PDB entry 3RNB | X-ray diffraction, 2.64 A resolution | chains A and B of the 3 polymer chains in the assembly

Chain A:
Molecule: Toluene o-xylene monooxygenase component
Organism: Pseudomonas sp. OX1
Notes: EC 1.14.-.-
UniProtKB: Q6IV66 (Q6IV66_9PSED); numbering as in UniProt (aligned over 1-498)
Chain sequence (498 residues; each row starts with the number of its first residue):
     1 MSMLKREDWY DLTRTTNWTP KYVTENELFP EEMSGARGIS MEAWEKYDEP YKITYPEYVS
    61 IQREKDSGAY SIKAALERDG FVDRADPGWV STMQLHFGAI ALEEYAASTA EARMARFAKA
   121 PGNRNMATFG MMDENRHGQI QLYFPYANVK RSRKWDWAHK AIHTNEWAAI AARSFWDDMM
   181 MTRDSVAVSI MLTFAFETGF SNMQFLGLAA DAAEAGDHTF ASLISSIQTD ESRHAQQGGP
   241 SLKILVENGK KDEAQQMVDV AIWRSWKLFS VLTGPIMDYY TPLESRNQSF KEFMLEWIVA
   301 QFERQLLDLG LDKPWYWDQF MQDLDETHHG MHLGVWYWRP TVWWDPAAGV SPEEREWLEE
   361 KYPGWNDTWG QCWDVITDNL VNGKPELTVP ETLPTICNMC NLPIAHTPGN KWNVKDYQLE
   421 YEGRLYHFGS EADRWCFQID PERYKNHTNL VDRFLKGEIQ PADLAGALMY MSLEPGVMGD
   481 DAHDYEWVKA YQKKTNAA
Not modelled in the structure: 1, 493-498
Differences from the reference sequence: engineered mutation Trp-176 (Phe in Q6IV66), Ser-201 (Thr in Q6IV66), Lys-445 (Glu in Q6IV66)
Ion coordination: Fe ion site 1: Glu-104, Glu-134, His-137 (together with hydroxide ion); Fe ion site 2: Glu-134, Glu-197, Glu-231, His-234 (together with hydroxide ion)
Small-molecule neighbours: hydroxide ion (OH): Glu-104, Glu-134, His-137, Glu-197, Glu-231, His-234

Chain B:
Molecule: Toluene o-xylene monooxygenase component
Organism: Pseudomonas sp. OX1
Notes: EC 1.14.-.-
UniProtKB: Q6IV62 (Q6IV62_9PSED); numbering as in UniProt (aligned over 1-330)
Chain sequence (330 residues; row label = number of the first residue in the row):
     1 MSEQQPEALK PLKTWSHLAG NRRRPSEYEV VSTNLHYFTD NPERPWELDS NLPMQTWYKK
    61 YCFDSPLKHD DWNAFRDPDQ LVYRTYNLLQ DGQESYVQGL FDQLNDRGHD QMLTREWVET
   121 LARFYTPARY LFHALQMGSV YIHQIAPAST ITNCATYETA DHLRWLTHTA YRTRELANCY
   181 PDVGFGKRER DVWENDPAWQ GFRELIEKAL IAWDWGEAFT AINLVTKPAV EEALLQQLGS
   241 LAQSEGDTLL GLLAQAQKRD AERHRRWSSA LVKMALEKEG NREVLQKWVA KWEPLADKAI
   301 EAYCSALPDG ENAIVEAKSA SRYVRQMMGL
Not modelled in the structure: 1-7

Interface between chain A and chain B:
Residue-residue contacts (194; chain A residue first):
  Ser-2(A) / Asp-102(B)  hydrogen bond (backbone-side chain)
  Ser-2(A) / Asn-105(B)  hydrogen bond (backbone-side chain)
  Ser-2(A) / Asp-106(B)  hydrogen bond (backbone-side chain)
  Met-3(A) / Gln-98(B)
  Met-3(A) / Asp-102(B)
  Met-3(A) / Tyr-171(B)
  Leu-4(A) / Tyr-171(B)  hydrogen bond (backbone-side chain)
  Leu-4(A) / Arg-174(B)
  Leu-4(A) / Glu-175(B)
  Leu-4(A) / Asn-178(B)
  Asp-8(A) / Arg-174(B)
  Trp-9(A) / Thr-167(B)
  Trp-9(A) / Tyr-171(B)
  Trp-9(A) / Arg-174(B)
  Leu-12(A) / Arg-129(B)
  Leu-12(A) / Ala-170(B)
  Leu-12(A) / Thr-173(B)
  Leu-12(A) / Arg-174(B)
  Leu-12(A) / Gly-186(B)
  Thr-13(A) / Leu-166(B)
  Thr-13(A) / Ala-170(B)
  Thr-15(A) / Arg-129(B)  hydrogen bond (backbone-side chain)
  Thr-15(A) / Tyr-130(B)  hydrogen bond (backbone-side chain)
  Thr-16(A) / Tyr-130(B)
  Thr-16(A) / His-133(B)  hydrogen bond
  Asn-17(A) / Tyr-130(B)
  Asn-17(A) / Arg-190(B)  hydrogen bond (backbone-side chain)
  Trp-18(A) / Ala-134(B)  hydrophobic
  Trp-18(A) / Arg-190(B)
  Trp-18(A) / Trp-193(B)
  Trp-18(A) / Glu-194(B)
  Trp-18(A) / Arg-203(B)
  Trp-18(A) / Glu-207(B)  hydrogen bond
  Thr-19(A) / Arg-190(B)  hydrogen bond
  Thr-19(A) / Glu-194(B)  hydrogen bond (backbone-side chain)
  Thr-19(A) / Arg-203(B)  hydrogen bond (backbone-side chain)
  Pro-20(A) / Arg-203(B)
  Pro-20(A) / Glu-207(B)
  Lys-21(A) / Arg-203(B)
  Lys-21(A) / Glu-207(B)  hydrogen bond (backbone-side chain)
  Tyr-22(A) / Gln-200(B)  hydrogen bond
  Tyr-22(A) / Arg-203(B)
  Tyr-22(A) / Glu-204(B)
  Tyr-22(A) / Glu-207(B)  hydrogen bond (backbone-side chain)
  Val-23(A) / Glu-207(B)  hydrogen bond (backbone-side chain)
  Val-23(A) / Lys-208(B)
  Val-23(A) / Ile-211(B)  hydrophobic
  Glu-27(A) / Ile-211(B)
  Glu-27(A) / Trp-213(B)
  Leu-28(A) / Leu-210(B)  hydrophobic
  Leu-28(A) / Ile-211(B)  hydrophobic
  Phe-29(A) / Met-137(B)  hydrophobic
  Pro-30(A) / Trp-213(B)  hydrophobic
  Glu-32(A) / Pro-53(B)
  Glu-32(A) / Trp-57(B)
  Met-33(A) / Met-54(B)  hydrophobic
  Met-33(A) / Trp-57(B)
  Tyr-55(A) / Tyr-86(B)  hydrogen bond
  Tyr-55(A) / Gln-90(B)  hydrogen bond
  Tyr-55(A) / Glu-94(B)
  Tyr-55(A) / Ala-160(B)
  Tyr-55(A) / Arg-164(B)
  Pro-56(A) / Glu-94(B)
  Pro-56(A) / Gln-98(B)
  Tyr-58(A) / Tyr-83(B)  hydrogen bond
  Val-59(A) / Asn-87(B)
  Val-59(A) / Asp-91(B)
  Ser-60(A) / Asp-91(B)
  Gln-62(A) / Tyr-83(B)  hydrogen bond
  Gln-62(A) / Asn-87(B)
  Arg-63(A) / Leu-88(B)
  Arg-63(A) / Asp-91(B)  salt bridge
  Asp-66(A) / Tyr-83(B)
  Asp-66(A) / Arg-84(B)
  Leu-102(A) / Leu-35(B)
  Glu-103(A) / Tyr-37(B)  hydrogen bond
  Tyr-105(A) / Leu-35(B)  hydrophobic
  Tyr-105(A) / His-36(B)
  Tyr-105(A) / Ser-149(B)  hydrogen bond (side chain-backbone)
  Tyr-105(A) / Thr-152(B)
  Tyr-105(A) / Asn-153(B)  hydrogen bond
  Ala-106(A) / Tyr-37(B)  hydrophobic
  Ser-108(A) / His-143(B)  hydrogen bond
  Thr-109(A) / Tyr-58(B)
  Thr-109(A) / His-143(B)  hydrogen bond
  Thr-109(A) / Gln-144(B)
  Ala-112(A) / Val-140(B)  hydrophobic
  Ala-112(A) / His-143(B)
  Ala-112(A) / Gln-144(B)
  Arg-113(A) / Met-54(B)
  Arg-113(A) / Tyr-58(B)  hydrogen bond
  Arg-113(A) / Gln-144(B)
  Ala-115(A) / Val-140(B)  hydrophobic
  Arg-116(A) / Met-137(B)
  Arg-116(A) / Val-140(B)
  Arg-116(A) / Tyr-141(B)
  Arg-116(A) / Leu-210(B)  hydrogen bond (side chain-backbone)
  Arg-116(A) / Trp-213(B)
  Phe-117(A) / Tyr-141(B)  hydrophobic
  Phe-117(A) / Gln-144(B)
  Phe-117(A) / Trp-213(B)  hydrophobic
  Arg-124(A) / His-133(B)  hydrogen bond
  Asn-125(A) / His-133(B)
  Asn-125(A) / Gln-136(B)  hydrogen bond
  Asn-125(A) / Leu-163(B)
  Asn-125(A) / Leu-166(B)
  Thr-128(A) / Gln-136(B)  hydrogen bond
  Thr-128(A) / Thr-159(B)
  Phe-129(A) / Leu-163(B)  hydrophobic
  Met-131(A) / Val-140(B)  hydrophobic
  Met-131(A) / His-143(B)
  Met-131(A) / Thr-156(B)
  Met-132(A) / Tyr-83(B)
  Met-132(A) / Tyr-86(B)  hydrophobic
  Met-132(A) / Thr-156(B)
  Met-132(A) / Tyr-157(B)  hydrophobic
  Asn-135(A) / Tyr-83(B)
  Asn-135(A) / Asn-153(B)
  Asn-135(A) / Tyr-157(B)  hydrogen bond
  Arg-136(A) / Tyr-83(B)
  Gln-139(A) / Val-31(B)
  Gln-139(A) / Val-82(B)
  Gln-139(A) / Tyr-83(B)
  Gln-139(A) / Asn-153(B)
  Gln-139(A) / Tyr-157(B)  hydrogen bond
  Leu-142(A) / Trp-15(B)
  Leu-142(A) / Val-30(B)
  Leu-142(A) / Val-31(B)
  Leu-142(A) / Leu-35(B)  hydrophobic
  Tyr-143(A) / Glu-27(B)
  Tyr-143(A) / Val-31(B)  hydrophobic
  Tyr-146(A) / Lys-13(B)
  Tyr-146(A) / Thr-14(B)  hydrogen bond
  Tyr-146(A) / Trp-15(B)
  Tyr-146(A) / Val-30(B)
  Val-149(A) / Pro-11(B)
  Val-149(A) / Leu-12(B)
  Val-149(A) / Lys-13(B)
  Val-149(A) / Thr-14(B)
  Val-149(A) / Trp-15(B)  hydrophobic
  Lys-150(A) / Pro-11(B)
  Lys-150(A) / Leu-12(B)
  Arg-151(A) / Pro-11(B)
  Ser-152(A) / Pro-11(B)
  Arg-153(A) / Leu-9(B)
  Arg-153(A) / Lys-10(B)  hydrogen bond (side chain-backbone)
  Arg-153(A) / Leu-12(B)
  Trp-155(A) / Trp-15(B)
  Asp-156(A) / Trp-15(B)
  Asp-156(A) / Ser-16(B)  hydrogen bond
  Ala-158(A) / Trp-15(B)  hydrophobic
  His-159(A) / Trp-15(B)
  His-159(A) / His-17(B)  hydrogen bond
  His-159(A) / Thr-33(B)  hydrogen bond (side chain-backbone)
  His-159(A) / Asn-34(B)
  His-159(A) / Leu-35(B)
  Ile-162(A) / Tyr-37(B)  hydrophobic
  His-163(A) / Asn-34(B)  hydrogen bond (side chain-backbone)
  His-163(A) / His-36(B)
  His-163(A) / Asp-40(B)  salt bridge
  Ile-170(A) / Glu-47(B)
  Arg-173(A) / Tyr-37(B)
  Arg-173(A) / Glu-47(B)  salt bridge
  Ser-174(A) / Glu-47(B)
  Asp-177(A) / Tyr-37(B)  hydrogen bond
  Asp-177(A) / Trp-46(B)
  Asp-177(A) / Glu-47(B)  hydrogen bond (side chain-backbone)
  Asp-178(A) / Leu-48(B)
  Met-181(A) / Trp-46(B)  hydrophobic
  Met-181(A) / Met-54(B)
  Thr-182(A) / Trp-46(B)
  Thr-182(A) / Leu-48(B)
  Thr-182(A) / Leu-52(B)
  Thr-182(A) / Met-54(B)
  Arg-183(A) / Met-54(B)
  Glu-442(A) / Asp-49(B)
  Arg-443(A) / Leu-48(B)
  Arg-443(A) / Asp-49(B)  hydrogen bond (backbone-backbone)
  Arg-443(A) / Leu-52(B)
  Tyr-444(A) / Leu-48(B)  hydrophobic
  Tyr-444(A) / Asp-49(B)
  Lys-445(A) / Asp-49(B)
  Asn-446(A) / Arg-44(B)  hydrogen bond
  Asn-446(A) / Asp-49(B)  hydrogen bond (backbone-side chain)
  Asn-446(A) / Ser-50(B)  hydrogen bond (side chain-backbone)
  Asn-446(A) / Asn-51(B)  hydrogen bond
  His-447(A) / Arg-44(B)
  His-447(A) / Glu-47(B)  salt bridge
  His-447(A) / Leu-48(B)
  Arg-453(A) / Glu-47(B)  salt bridge
  Glu-474(A) / Leu-9(B)
  Pro-475(A) / Ala-8(B)
  Pro-475(A) / Leu-9(B)  hydrogen bond (backbone-backbone)
  Val-477(A) / Leu-9(B)  hydrophobic
Other interface residues (no listed pair), chain A (88 interface residues in all): Glu-45, Tyr-70, Asp-133, Pro-145, Trp-176, Gly-476
Other interface residues (no listed pair), chain B (87 interface residues in all): Pro-25, Pro-45, Phe-101, Asp-161

Overview:
88 residues of chain A face 87 of chain B across their interface; the contacts include 46 hydrogen bonds and 5
salt bridges. Polar contacts include Arg-63(A)/Asp-91(B), His-163(A)/Asp-40(B) and Arg-173(A)/Glu-47(B). Bound
to chain A: hydroxide ion. Glu-104(A), Glu-134(A) and His-137(A) coordinate Fe ion site 1.
Here chain A is Toluene o-xylene monooxygenase component and chain B is Toluene o-xylene monooxygenase
component, both from Pseudomonas sp. OX1. Entry 3RNB (Structure of the Toluene/o-Xylene Monooxygenase
Hydroxylase T201S/F176W Double Mutant) was determined by X-ray diffraction together with 3RN9, 3RNA, 3RNC,
3RNE, 3RNF and 3RNG from the same study.
